PDB entry 8JTL | X-ray diffraction, 1.78 A resolution | chains D and C of the 4 polymer chains in the assembly

[Chain D (and C)]
Protein: Sequence-variable mosaic (SVM) signal sequence domain-containing protein
Source organism: Onion yellows phytoplasma (strain OY-M)
Notes: chain C of this document is another copy of the same molecule, construct and numbering; everything in this record applies to it too
Reference sequence: Q6YQ57 (Q6YQ57_ONYPE); residues 1-103 here correspond to UniProt positions 33-135 (UniProt number = residue number + 32)
Chain sequence (105 residues; numbered -1 to 103; the number before each row is that of its first residue; numbers below 1 keep their minus sign (Gly-1 is residue -1)):
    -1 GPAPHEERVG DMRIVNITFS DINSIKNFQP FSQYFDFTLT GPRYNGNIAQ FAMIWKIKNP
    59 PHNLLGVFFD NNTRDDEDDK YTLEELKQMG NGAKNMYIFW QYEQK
Not modelled in the structure: -1
Construct notes: expression tag (-1 to 0)

[Interface between chain D and chain C]
Contacting residue pairs (50):
  Pro0(D) - Gln86(C)
  Ala1(D) - Val7(C)
  Ala1(D) - Gly8(C)
  Ala1(D) - Gln86(C)  hydrogen bond (backbone-side chain)
  Pro2(D) - Arg6(C)
  Pro2(D) - Val7(C)
  Pro2(D) - Gly8(C)  hydrogen bond (backbone-backbone)
  His3(D) - Glu5(C)  salt bridge
  His3(D) - Arg6(C)
  His3(D) - Val7(C)
  His3(D) - Lys85(C)
  Glu4(D) - Glu4(C)
  Glu4(D) - Glu5(C)
  Glu4(D) - Arg6(C)  hydrogen bond (backbone-backbone)
  Glu5(D) - His3(C)  salt bridge
  Glu5(D) - Glu4(C)
  Glu5(D) - Glu5(C)
  Arg6(D) - Pro2(C)
  Arg6(D) - His3(C)
  Arg6(D) - Glu4(C)  hydrogen bond (backbone-backbone)
  Val7(D) - Ala1(C)
  Val7(D) - Pro2(C)
  Val7(D) - His3(C)
  Gly8(D) - Ala1(C)
  Gly8(D) - Pro2(C)  hydrogen bond (backbone-backbone)
  Ile12(D) - His3(C)
  Thr16(D) - Glu82(C)
  Asn57(D) - Tyr100(C)  hydrogen bond
  Asn57(D) - Glu101(C)
  Asn57(D) - Lys103(C)
  Pro58(D) - Glu101(C)
  Pro59(D) - Asn61(C)
  Pro59(D) - Glu101(C)
  His60(D) - His60(C)
  His60(D) - Glu101(C)  hydrogen bond (backbone-side chain)
  Asn61(D) - Pro59(C)
  Asn61(D) - Asn61(C)
  Thr80(D) - Tyr100(C)
  Glu82(D) - Thr16(C)
  Lys85(D) - His3(C)
  Gln86(D) - Pro0(C)
  Gln86(D) - Ala1(C)  hydrogen bond (side chain-backbone)
  Tyr100(D) - Asn57(C)  hydrogen bond
  Tyr100(D) - Thr80(C)
  Glu101(D) - Asn57(C)
  Glu101(D) - Pro58(C)
  Glu101(D) - Pro59(C)
  Glu101(D) - His60(C)  hydrogen bond (side chain-backbone)
  Gln102(D) - Asn57(C)
  Lys103(D) - Asn57(C)  hydrogen bond (backbone-side chain)
Other interface residues (no listed pair), chain C (24 interface residues in all): Ile12, Gln102

[Summary]
Chain D and chain C each contribute 24 residues to their interface, with 11 hydrogen bonds and 2 salt bridges.
Polar contacts include His3(D)-Glu5(C), Ala1(D)-Gln86(C) and Asn57(D)-Tyr100(C).
Both chains are Sequence-variable mosaic (SVM) signal sequence domain-containing protein (Onion yellows
phytoplasma (strain OY-M)). Entry 8JTL (Structure of OY phytoplasma SAP05 binding with AtRpn10) was determined
by X-ray diffraction, deposited together with 8JTK.
